9B8P - chains C and S of the 17 polymer chains in the assembly; structure by electron microscopy, 3.20 A resolution.

== Chain C ==
Protein: H(+)-transporting two-sector ATPase
Organism: Rattus norvegicus
Notes: EC 7.1.2.2
Reference sequence: D4A133 (D4A133_RAT); residues -29 to 617 here correspond to UniProt positions 1-647 (UniProt number = residue number + 30)
Chain sequence (647 residues; row label = number of the first residue in the row; numbers below 1 keep their minus sign (Met-29 is residue -29)):
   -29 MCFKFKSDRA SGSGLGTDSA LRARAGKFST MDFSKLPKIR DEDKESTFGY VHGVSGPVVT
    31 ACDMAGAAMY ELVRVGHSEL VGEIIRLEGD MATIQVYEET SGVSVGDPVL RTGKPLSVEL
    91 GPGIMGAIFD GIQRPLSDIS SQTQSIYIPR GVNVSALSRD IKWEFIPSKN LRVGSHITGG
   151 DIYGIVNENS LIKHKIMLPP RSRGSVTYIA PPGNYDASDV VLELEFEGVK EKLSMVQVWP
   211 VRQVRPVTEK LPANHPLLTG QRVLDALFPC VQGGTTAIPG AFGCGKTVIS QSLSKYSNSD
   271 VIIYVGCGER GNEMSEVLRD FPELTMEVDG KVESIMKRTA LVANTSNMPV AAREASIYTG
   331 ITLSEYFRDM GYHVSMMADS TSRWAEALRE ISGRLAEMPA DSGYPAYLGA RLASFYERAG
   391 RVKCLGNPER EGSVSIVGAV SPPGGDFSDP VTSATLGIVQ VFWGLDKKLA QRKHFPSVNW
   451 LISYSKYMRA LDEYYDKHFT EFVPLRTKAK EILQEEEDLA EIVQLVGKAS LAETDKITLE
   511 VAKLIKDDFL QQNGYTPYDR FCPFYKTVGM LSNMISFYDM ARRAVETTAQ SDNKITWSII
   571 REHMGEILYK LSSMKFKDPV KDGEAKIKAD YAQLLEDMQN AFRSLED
Disordered / not traced: -29 to 16, 617

== Chain S ==
Protein: SidK
Organism: Legionella pneumophila subsp. pneumophila str. Philadelphia 1
Reference sequence: Q5ZWW6 (Q5ZWW6_LEGPH); numbering as in UniProt (aligned over 1-573)
Chain sequence (573 residues; numbered 1 to 573; the number before each row is that of its first residue):
     1 MSFIKVGIKM GGLTSEQYHS QVVGKIGYIA RCMQTIDPEN NLKKIREDYQ DVLIWAEKNY
    61 RFEEILEASK SGKCPNDLDA LSRRSLILQE LLRLVSSISP FKMKLDLIES QYEKMKQHVN
   121 LWKSDYHVKL NQLNQLTDYL KNAAPTPKNN FLRAMTSVLQ MQIAQYGITE DNEGINQLFK
   181 LGLHLLAMAN EKIDEQYHLF KGYVKDQPEE SPFEGILPAE DQKILVKTMI DYAMPKLSSK
   241 VLQDKLSALS SSDVLTKTLL DSIDRIVKEN EKLNALSKVK LGKFGLDIRE IEVIYSQALK
   301 ISPQDALQYT AQQCDAQLLS MAFPDSQNYI IESISNKKVK TIAELIHSKE FIYQIIKTEV
   361 FKQVDPNEKI RLQAATELYQ LLGRIMDKQI NLFTKMNLEQ INEYIQTKTK AILDKIPERV
   421 ELLTFMGFEI PTFKGIETLM TDISHSQDNE TLAIAQEFYT NIKNAKNQLL GDKLIEDITP
   481 QDVEKFFNQC SQYGSEAAEK LADNRPVLTK IADILTAIAR WAISLIGFNT PPQFLAPTRT
   541 CVDQVSDEIT KIKLKLEDTL GSLQKVQEES LSL
Disordered / not traced: 1-11, 275-573

== Interface between chain C and chain S ==
Contacting residue pairs - 58 pairs, chain C then chain S:
  Asn140(C) with Arg31(S); Thr35(S), hydrogen bond
  Leu141(C) with Arg31(S)
  Ser145(C) with Arg31(S)
  His146(C) with Arg31(S), hydrogen bond (backbone-side chain); Tyr60(S), hydrogen bond (side chain-backbone); Arg61(S); Phe62(S)
  Ile147(C) with Phe62(S)
  Thr148(C) with Ser20(S), hydrogen bond (side chain-backbone); Gln21(S); Gly24(S), hydrogen bond (side chain-backbone); Phe62(S)
  Gly149(C) with Gln21(S), hydrogen bond (backbone-side chain)
  Pro170(C) with Gln17(S)
  Arg171(C) with Gln17(S), hydrogen bond (backbone-side chain)
  Arg173(C) with Ser20(S); Phe62(S)
  Gly174(C) with Phe62(S)
  Ser175(C) with Phe62(S)
  Phe196(C) with Phe62(S), hydrophobic; Glu63(S); Leu66(S), hydrophobic
  Glu197(C) with Glu63(S), hydrogen bond (backbone-side chain)
  Pro216(C) with Gln17(S)
  Val217(C) with Leu13(S)
  Thr218(C) with Leu13(S)
  Asn224(C) with Lys123(S), hydrogen bond
  Asp299(C) with Tyr139(S); Lys148(S), hydrogen bond (backbone-side chain); Leu186(S); Asn190(S)
  Gly300(C) with Lys148(S); Leu186(S); Ala187(S); Met188(S); Ala189(S); Asn190(S), hydrogen bond (backbone-backbone)
  Lys301(C) with Asn190(S)
  Leu395(C) with Leu13(S), hydrophobic; Gln21(S)
  Gly396(C) with Gln21(S); Lys25(S), hydrogen bond (backbone-side chain)
  Asn397(C) with Gly24(S), hydrogen bond (side chain-backbone); Lys25(S), hydrogen bond (side chain-backbone); Tyr28(S); Arg31(S)
  Pro398(C) with Tyr28(S); Gln89(S)
  Glu399(C) with Lys25(S), salt bridge; Tyr28(S); Ser85(S), hydrogen bond; Leu86(S); Gln89(S), hydrogen bond (backbone-side chain); Trp122(S)
  Arg400(C) with Trp122(S)
  Glu401(C) with Trp122(S)
  Lys467(C) with Lys123(S), hydrogen bond (side chain-backbone)
Other interface residues (no listed pair), chain C (39 interface residues in all): Asp151, Asn157, Lys163, Glu195, Gly198, His225, Glu297, Arg391, Lys393, Val590
Other interface residues (no listed pair), chain S (34 interface residues in all): Val23, Ile65, Leu78, Asp79, Ser82, Asp138, Asn142, Lys192

== Summary ==
Chain C and chain S form an interface of 39 and 34 residues respectively, with 17 hydrogen bonds and 1 salt
bridge. Among the polar pairs are Glu399(C)-Lys25(S), Asn140(C)-Thr35(S) and His146(C)-Arg31(S).
Chain C is H(+)-transporting two-sector ATPase (Rattus norvegicus) and chain S is SidK (Legionella pneumophila
subsp. pneumophila str. Philadelphia 1); the structure, Synaptic Vesicle V-ATPase with synaptophysin and SidK,
State 3, V1, was determined by electron microscopy (same publication as 9B8Q).
